8C1V - chains A and D of the 6 polymer chains in the assembly; structure by electron microscopy, 2.90 A resolution.

# Chain A
Protein: Spike glycoprotein
Source organism: Severe acute respiratory syndrome coronavirus 2
UniProt: P0DTC2 (SPIKE_SARS2); numbering as in UniProt (aligned over 26-1149)
Chain sequence (1124 residues; each row starts with the number of its first residue):
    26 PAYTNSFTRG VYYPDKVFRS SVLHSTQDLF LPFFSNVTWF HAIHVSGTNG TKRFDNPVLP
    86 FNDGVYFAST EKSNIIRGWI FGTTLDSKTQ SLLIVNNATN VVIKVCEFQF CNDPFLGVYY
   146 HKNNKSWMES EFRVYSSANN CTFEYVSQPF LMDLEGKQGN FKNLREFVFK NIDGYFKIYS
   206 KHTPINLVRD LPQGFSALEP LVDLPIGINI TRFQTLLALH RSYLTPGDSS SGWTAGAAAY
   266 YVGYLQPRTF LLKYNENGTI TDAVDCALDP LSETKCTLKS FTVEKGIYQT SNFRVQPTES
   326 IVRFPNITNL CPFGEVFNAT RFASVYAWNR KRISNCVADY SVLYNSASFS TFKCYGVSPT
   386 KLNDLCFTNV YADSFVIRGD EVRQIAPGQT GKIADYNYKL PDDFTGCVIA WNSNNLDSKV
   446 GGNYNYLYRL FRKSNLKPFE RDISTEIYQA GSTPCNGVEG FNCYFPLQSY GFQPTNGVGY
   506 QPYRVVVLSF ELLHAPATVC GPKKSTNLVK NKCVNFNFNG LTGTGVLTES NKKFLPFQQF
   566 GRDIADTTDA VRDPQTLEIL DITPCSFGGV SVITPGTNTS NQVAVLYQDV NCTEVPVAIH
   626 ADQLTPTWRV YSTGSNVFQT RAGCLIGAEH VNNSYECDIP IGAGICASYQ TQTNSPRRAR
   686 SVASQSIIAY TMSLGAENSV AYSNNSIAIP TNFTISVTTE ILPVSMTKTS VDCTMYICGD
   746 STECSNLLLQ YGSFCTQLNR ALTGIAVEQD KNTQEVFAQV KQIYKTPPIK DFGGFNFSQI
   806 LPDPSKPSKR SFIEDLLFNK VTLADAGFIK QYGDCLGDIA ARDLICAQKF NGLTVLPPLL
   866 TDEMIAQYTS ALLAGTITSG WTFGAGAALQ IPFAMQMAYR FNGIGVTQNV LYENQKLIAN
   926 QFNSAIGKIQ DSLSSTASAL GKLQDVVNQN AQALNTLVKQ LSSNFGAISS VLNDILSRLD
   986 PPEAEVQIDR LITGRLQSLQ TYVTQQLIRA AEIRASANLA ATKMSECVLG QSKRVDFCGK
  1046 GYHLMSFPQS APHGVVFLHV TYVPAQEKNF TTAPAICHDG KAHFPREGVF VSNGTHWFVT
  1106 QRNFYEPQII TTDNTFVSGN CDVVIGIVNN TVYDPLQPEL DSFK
Unresolved in the structure: 67-79, 142-154, 177-185, 246-261, 518-519, 622-640, 676-690, 827-854, 1147-1149
Disulfide bonds: Cys131-Cys166, Cys291-Cys301, Cys336-Cys361, Cys379-Cys432, Cys391-Cys525, Cys480-Cys488, Cys538-Cys590, Cys617-Cys649, Cys662-Cys671, Cys738-Cys760, Cys743-Cys749, Cys1032-Cys1043, Cys1082-Cys1126
Covalent attachments: N-acetylglucosamine (NAG) linked to Asn61, Asn165, Asn234, Asn282, Asn331, Asn343, Asn603, Asn616, Asn657, Asn709, Asn717, Asn801, Asn1074, Asn1098, Asn1134
Differences from the reference sequence: conflict Pro986 (Lys in P0DTC2), Pro987 (Val in P0DTC2)
Curated features (UniProtKB/Swiss-Prot):
  - region: Asn280 to Cys301 (Putative superantigen), Arg403 to Asp405 (Integrin-binding motif), Asn448 to Phe456 (Immunodominant HLA epitope recognized by the CD8+), Pro681 to Ala684 (Putative superantigen), Ser816 to Tyr837 (Fusion peptide 1), Lys835 to Phe855 (Fusion peptide 2)
  - site (Cleavage): Arg685, Ser686, Arg815, Ser816
  - glycosylation: Asn61 (N-linked (GlcNAc...) (hybrid) asparagine), Asn74 (N-linked (GlcNAc...) (complex) asparagine), Asn122 (N-linked (GlcNAc...) (hybrid) asparagine), Asn149 (N-linked (GlcNAc...) (complex) asparagine), Asn165 (N-linked (GlcNAc...) (complex) asparagine), Asn234 (N-linked (GlcNAc...) (high mannose) asparagine), Asn282 (N-linked (GlcNAc...) (complex) asparagine), Thr323 (O-linked (GalNAc) threonine), Ser325 (O-linked (HexNAc...) serine), Asn331 (N-linked (GlcNAc...) (complex) asparagine), Asn343 (N-linked (GlcNAc...) (complex) asparagine), Asn603 (N-linked (GlcNAc...) (hybrid) asparagine), Asn616 (N-linked (GlcNAc...) (complex) asparagine), Asn657 (N-linked (GlcNAc...) (complex) asparagine), Thr676 (O-linked (GlcNAc...) threonine), Thr678 (O-linked (GlcNAc...) threonine), Asn709 (N-linked (GlcNAc...) (high mannose) asparagine), Asn717 (N-linked (GlcNAc...) (hybrid) asparagine), Asn801 (N-linked (GlcNAc...) (hybrid) asparagine), Asn1074 (N-linked (GlcNAc...) (hybrid) asparagine) and 2 more in UniProt
  - natural variant: Pro26 (P26S: In strain: Gamma/P.1), Gln52 (Q52H: In strain: Omicron/EG.5.1), Ala67 (A67V: In strain: Eta/B.1.525, Omicron/BA.1), His69 to Val70 (deletion: In strain: Alpha/B.1.1.7, Eta/B.1.525 and 5 more), Gly75 (G75V: In strain: Lambda/C.37), Thr76 (T76I: In strain: Lambda/C.37), Asp80 (D80A: In strain: Beta/B.1.351), Val83 (V83A: In strain: Omicron/XBB.1.5, Omicron/EG.5.1), Thr95 (T95I: In strain: Iota/B.1.526, Mu/B.1.621 and 2 more), Arg102 (R102I: In strain: A23.1), Asp138 (D138Y: In strain: Gamma/P.1), Gly142 to Tyr145 (sequence variant, change not given here; In strain: Omicron/BA.1), 75 further natural variant entries in UniProt
  - mutagenesis: His69 to Val70 (Increased incorporation of cleaved spike into virions), Asn121 (N121Q: Partial loss of biliverdin affinity), Arg190 (R190K: Partial loss of biliverdin affinity), Asn234 (N234Q: Increased resistance to neutralizing antibodies), Asn331 (N331Q: Reduced viral infectivity), Asn343 (N343Q: Reduced viral infectivity), Leu452 (L452R: Increased resistance to neutralizing antibodies. Decreases HLA binding to NF9 epitope. Increased binding affinity to human ACE2), Tyr453 (Y453F: Decreased HLA binding to NF9 epitope. Increased binding affinity to human ACE2), Ala475 (A475V: Increased resistance to neutralizing antibodies), Val483 (V483A: Increased resistance to neutralizing antibodies), Glu484 (E484D: Increased replication in human TMEM106B overexpressing cells), Phe490 (F490L: Increased resistance to neutralizing antibodies and human covalescent sera neutralization), 14 further mutagenesis entries in UniProt

# Chain D
Protein: Sb92
Source organism: Homo sapiens
Chain sequence (60 residues; each row starts with the number of its first residue):
     1 EEYIAVGDFF STDPADLTFK KGEILLVIER GTSAGDGWWI AKDAKGNEGL VPRTYLEPYS

# Chain A / chain D interface
Contacting residue pairs (21; chain A residue first):
  Phe377(A) - Phe10(D)
  Phe377(A) - Thr12(D)
  Lys378(A) - Phe9(D)
  Lys378(A) - Phe10(D)
  Lys378(A) - Asp16(D)  salt bridge
  Lys378(A) - Trp38(D)
  Cys379(A) - Phe9(D)
  Cys379(A) - Phe10(D)  hydrogen bond (backbone-backbone)
  Tyr380(A) - Phe9(D)  hydrophobic
  Gly381(A) - Asp8(D)  hydrogen bond (backbone-backbone)
  Val382(A) - Asp8(D)
  Val382(A) - Phe10(D)
  Pro384(A) - Phe10(D)
  Arg408(A) - Trp38(D)
  Pro412(A) - Thr54(D)  hydrogen bond (backbone-side chain)
  Gly413(A) - Thr54(D)
  Gln414(A) - Asp36(D)  hydrogen bond
  Gln414(A) - Gly37(D)  hydrogen bond (side chain-backbone)
  Gln414(A) - Trp38(D)
  Thr415(A) - Asp36(D)
  Gly416(A) - Asp36(D)
Also at the interface, not in a pair above, chain A (18 interface residues in all): Ser375, Thr376, Ser383, Lys386, Gln409
Also at the interface, not in a pair above, chain D (11 interface residues in all): Pro52, Arg53
From the paper, about this interface:
  - interface residues, chain A: Ser375(A), Thr376(A), Arg408(A)

# Summary
Chain A and chain D form an interface of 18 and 11 residues respectively, with 5 hydrogen bonds and 1 salt
bridge. Polar pairs include Lys378(A)-Asp16(D), Pro412(A)-Thr54(D) and Gln414(A)-Asp36(D). N-acetylglucosamine
is covalently linked to Asn61(A), Asn165(A), Asn234(A), Asn282(A), Asn331(A) and Asn343(A) and 9 more. The
paper reports interface residues Ser375(A), Thr376(A) and Arg408(A).
Chain A is Spike glycoprotein (Severe acute respiratory syndrome coronavirus 2) and chain D is Sb92 (Homo
sapiens); the structure, SARS-CoV-2 S-trimer (3 RBDs up) bound to TriSb92, fitted into cryo-EM map, was
determined by electron microscopy.
